Entry 4FJC (X-ray diffraction, 2.83 A resolution); this record covers chains B and C of the 8 polymer chains in the assembly.

== Chain B ==
Protein: Protein SUS1
Source organism: Saccharomyces cerevisiae
Reference sequence: Q6WNK7 (SUS1_YEAST); residues 1-96 here = UniProt positions 1-96
Sequence (96 residues; row label = number of the first residue in the row):
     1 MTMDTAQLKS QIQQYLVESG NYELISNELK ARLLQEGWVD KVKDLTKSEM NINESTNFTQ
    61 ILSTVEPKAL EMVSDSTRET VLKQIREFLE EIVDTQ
Not modelled in the structure: 1-4
UniProt features mapped onto this chain:
  - cross-link: Lys68 (Glycyl lysine isopeptide (Lys-Gly) (interchain with G-Cter in ubiquitin))

== Chain C ==
Protein: SAGA-associated factor 11
Source organism: Saccharomyces cerevisiae
Notes: fragment: UNP Residues Sgf11 1-72
Reference sequence: Q03067 (SGF11_YEAST); residue numbers follow UniProt; this construct covers 1-99
Sequence (99 residues; each row starts with the number of its first residue):
     1 MTEETITIDS ISNGILNNLL TTLIQDIVAR ETTQQQLLKT RYPDLRSYYF DPNGSLDING
    61 LQKQQESSQY IHCENCGRDV SANRLAAHLQ RCLSRGARR
Not modelled in the structure: 1-2, 46-99
UniProt features mapped onto this chain:
  - zinc finger: Ile71 to Cys92 (SGF11-type)
  - binding site (Zn(2+)): Cys73, Cys76, His88, Cys92
What the authors report for this chain:
  - conformationally variable residues (order/disorder transition): Arg46 to His72

== Interface between chain B and chain C ==
Contacting residue pairs - 47 pairs, chain B then chain C:
  Leu8(B) with Ile6(C), hydrophobic
  Lys9(B) with Ile11(C); Gly14(C), hydrogen bond (side chain-backbone); Asn18(C)
  Gln13(B) with Asn18(C), hydrogen bond
  Leu16(B) with Ile15(C), hydrophobic
  Tyr22(B) with Leu19(C)
  Ile25(B) with Leu19(C), hydrophobic
  Ser26(B) with Leu19(C)
  Leu29(B) with Leu16(C), hydrophobic; Leu19(C), hydrophobic
  Leu33(B) with Leu20(C), hydrophobic; Leu23(C), hydrophobic
  Trp38(B) with Leu23(C), hydrophobic; Ile24(C), hydrophobic
  Lys43(B) with Ile27(C); Glu31(C)
  Thr46(B) with Val28(C); Glu31(C)
  Lys47(B) with Glu31(C)
  Met50(B) with Glu31(C); Thr32(C); Gln35(C)
  Thr56(B) with Thr32(C); Gln36(C)
  Phe58(B) with Gln25(C); Val28(C), hydrophobic; Ala29(C); Thr32(C)
  Leu62(B) with Gln25(C)
  Val65(B) with Val28(C), hydrophobic
  Glu66(B) with Thr21(C); Gln25(C)
  Ala69(B) with Ile24(C), hydrophobic
  Leu70(B) with Leu20(C), hydrophobic; Ile24(C), hydrophobic
  Arg78(B) with Leu16(C)
  Leu82(B) with Ser12(C); Asn13(C)
  Ile85(B) with Ser12(C); Ile15(C), hydrophobic
  Arg86(B) with Ile8(C); Asp9(C); Ser12(C)
  Leu89(B) with Ile11(C), hydrophobic; Ser12(C)
  Glu90(B) with Ile8(C)
Also at the interface, not in a pair above, chain B (34 interface residues in all): Ile12, Lys30, Val39, Val42, Ile61, Val73, Val81
Also at the interface, not in a pair above, chain C (25 interface residues in all): Asn17, Lys39

== In short ==
Chain B and chain C form an interface of 34 and 25 residues respectively; the contacts include 2 hydrogen
bonds. Polar contacts include Lys9(B)-Gly14(C) and Gln13(B)-Asn18(C). Curated annotation (UniProt) lists 4
Zn2+-binding residues on chain C. From the paper: conformational variability at Arg46(C).
Chain B is Protein SUS1 and chain C is SAGA-associated factor 11, both from Saccharomyces cerevisiae; the
structure, Structure of the SAGA Ubp8/Sgf11(1-72, Delta-ZnF)/Sus1/Sgf73 DUB module, was determined by X-ray
diffraction, deposited together with 4FIP and 4FK5.
